9JQA - chains A and B of the 3 polymer chains in the assembly; structure by electron microscopy, 2.15 A resolution.

# Chain A
Molecule: Fructose dehydrogenase large subunit
From: Gluconobacter japonicus
Notes: EC 1.1.99.11
UniProt: M1VMF7 (FDHL_GLUJA); residue numbers follow UniProt; this construct covers 1-544
Chain sequence (544 residues; each row starts with the number of its first residue):
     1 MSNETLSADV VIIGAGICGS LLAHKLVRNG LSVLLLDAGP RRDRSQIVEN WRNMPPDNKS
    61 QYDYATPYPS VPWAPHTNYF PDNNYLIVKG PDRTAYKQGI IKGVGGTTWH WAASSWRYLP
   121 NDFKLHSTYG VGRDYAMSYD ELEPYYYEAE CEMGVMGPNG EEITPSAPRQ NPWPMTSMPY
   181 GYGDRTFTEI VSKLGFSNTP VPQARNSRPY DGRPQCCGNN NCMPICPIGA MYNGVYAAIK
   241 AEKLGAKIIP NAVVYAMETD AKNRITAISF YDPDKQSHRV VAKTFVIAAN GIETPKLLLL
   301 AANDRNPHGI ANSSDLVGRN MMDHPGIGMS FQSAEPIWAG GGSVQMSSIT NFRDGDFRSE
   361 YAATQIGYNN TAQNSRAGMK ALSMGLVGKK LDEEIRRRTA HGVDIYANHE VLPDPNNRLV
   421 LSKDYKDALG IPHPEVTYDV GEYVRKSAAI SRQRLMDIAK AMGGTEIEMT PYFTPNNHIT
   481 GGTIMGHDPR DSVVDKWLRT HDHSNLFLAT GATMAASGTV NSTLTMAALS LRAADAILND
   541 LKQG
Unresolved in the structure: 1, 543-544
Metal / ion sites: 3Fe-4S cluster Fe: C216, C222, C226
Small-molecule neighbours:
  - 3Fe-4S cluster (F3S): R205, C216, C217, G218, N219, N220, N221, C222, I225, C226, P227, I228, A230, M231, G342, S343
  - FAD (flavin-adenine dinucleotide): I13, G14, A15, G16, I17, C18, L36, D37, A38, G39, Y64, G99, I101, K102, G103, G105, G106, T107, T108, H110, W111, A112, A113, S114, M223, A252, V253, V254, A288, A289, N290, E293, L297, Q345, N477, H478, T510, N521, S522, T523, L524, M526
UniProt features mapped onto this chain:
  - active site: H478 (Proton acceptor)

# Chain B
Molecule: Fructose dehydrogenase small subunit
From: Gluconobacter japonicus
UniProt: M1VB40 (FDHS_GLUJA); residue numbers follow UniProt; this construct covers 1-183
Chain sequence (183 residues; numbered 1 to 183; the number before each row is that of its first residue):
     1 MEKIADSGPV QIFLSRRKLL AFSGASLTVA AIGAPSKGST QDVVASNRDS ISDFMQLSAF
    61 ATGHKNLDLN IGSALLLAFE AQKHDFSTQI KALREHITKN NYQDVEALDA AMKDDPLHPT
   121 LIQIIRAWYS GVIEDETNAK VYAFEKALMY QPSRDVVVIP TYAHNGPNYW VSEPASVDVM
   181 PAF
Unresolved in the structure: 1-46

# Chain A / chain B interface
Pairs across the interface - 107 pairs, chain A then chain B:
  W51(A) - F144(B)  hydrophobic
  W51(A) - P160(B)  hydrophobic
  W51(A) - T161(B)
  R52(A) - F144(B)
  R52(A) - T161(B)  hydrogen bond
  R52(A) - Y162(B)  hydrogen bond
  N53(A) - V141(B)  hydrogen bond (side chain-backbone)
  M54(A) - V141(B)
  P55(A) - E136(B)
  P55(A) - T137(B)
  P55(A) - A139(B)
  P55(A) - V141(B)  hydrophobic
  P56(A) - S130(B)
  P56(A) - V132(B)
  P56(A) - M149(B)  hydrophobic
  N58(A) - T137(B)  hydrogen bond
  K59(A) - F144(B)
  K59(A) - Y150(B)
  F80(A) - T137(B)
  P81(A) - T137(B)
  M178(A) - N168(B)
  M178(A) - W170(B)  hydrophobic
  P179(A) - N168(B)
  P179(A) - W170(B)  hydrogen bond (backbone-side chain)
  P179(A) - V171(B)  hydrophobic
  Y180(A) - W170(B)
  G181(A) - W170(B)
  Y182(A) - E173(B)
  Y182(A) - P174(B)
  R185(A) - W170(B)  hydrogen bond (side chain-backbone)
  R185(A) - V171(B)
  R185(A) - S172(B)  hydrogen bond (side chain-backbone)
  R185(A) - E173(B)  salt bridge
  Q215(A) - P167(B)
  Q215(A) - N168(B)
  C216(A) - P167(B)
  C216(A) - W170(B)
  C217(A) - A163(B)  hydrophobic
  C217(A) - P167(B)  hydrophobic
  C217(A) - Y169(B)
  C217(A) - W170(B)
  G218(A) - V158(B)
  G218(A) - W170(B)
  N219(A) - P160(B)  hydrogen bond (side chain-backbone)
  N219(A) - T161(B)  hydrogen bond (side chain-backbone)
  N219(A) - Y162(B)
  N219(A) - A163(B)
  N220(A) - V158(B)
  N221(A) - P160(B)
  N221(A) - T161(B)
  P227(A) - T161(B)
  P336(A) - V177(B)  hydrophobic
  W338(A) - V156(B)  hydrophobic
  W338(A) - V157(B)  hydrophobic
  W338(A) - P174(B)
  W338(A) - A175(B)
  W338(A) - V177(B)  hydrophobic
  A339(A) - V157(B)
  G340(A) - V158(B)
  G340(A) - Y169(B)
  G341(A) - W170(B)
  G342(A) - W170(B)
  A372(A) - V157(B)  hydrophobic
  A372(A) - V158(B)
  N374(A) - Y150(B)
  N374(A) - S153(B)
  N374(A) - V157(B)
  N374(A) - V158(B)  hydrogen bond (side chain-backbone)
  S375(A) - M149(B)
  S375(A) - Y150(B)  hydrogen bond
  G378(A) - M149(B)
  M379(A) - R126(B)
  M379(A) - S130(B)
  L382(A) - R126(B)
  L382(A) - Y129(B)  hydrophobic
  L382(A) - S130(B)
  S383(A) - R126(B)
  V387(A) - V105(B)
  V387(A) - E106(B)
  V387(A) - D109(B)
  V387(A) - I122(B)  hydrophobic
  V387(A) - I125(B)  hydrophobic
  G388(A) - V105(B)
  G388(A) - E106(B)
  K389(A) - E106(B)  hydrogen bond (backbone-side chain)
  L391(A) - I125(B)  hydrophobic
  L391(A) - Y129(B)
  D392(A) - H64(B)  salt bridge
  D392(A) - Y129(B)  hydrogen bond
  D392(A) - P152(B)
  D392(A) - M180(B)
  D392(A) - F183(B)
  E393(A) - M180(B)
  I395(A) - Y129(B)  hydrophobic
  I395(A) - M149(B)
  I395(A) - P152(B)  hydrophobic
  R396(A) - P152(B)  hydrogen bond (side chain-backbone)
  R396(A) - S153(B)
  R396(A) - D155(B)  salt bridge
  R396(A) - S176(B)  hydrogen bond (side chain-backbone)
  R396(A) - V177(B)  hydrogen bond (side chain-backbone)
  R396(A) - V179(B)  hydrogen bond (side chain-backbone)
  R396(A) - M180(B)
  R396(A) - P181(B)
  T399(A) - S153(B)
  T399(A) - V157(B)
  A400(A) - V177(B)  hydrophobic
Interface residues without a listed pair, chain A (53 interface residues in all): V48, T66, I225, K390, R397, H401
Interface residues without a listed pair, chain B (45 interface residues in all): I159, N165, G166

# In short
53 residues of chain A and 45 residues of chain B are in contact, with 17 hydrogen bonds and 3 salt bridges.
Polar pairs include R185(A)-E173(B), D392(A)-H64(B) and R396(A)-D155(B). Chain A binds flavin-adenine
dinucleotide and 3Fe-4S cluster. From UniProt: active-site residue H478(A) on chain A.
Chain A is Fructose dehydrogenase large subunit and chain B is Fructose dehydrogenase small subunit, both from
Gluconobacter japonicus; the structure, Cryo-EM Structure of Fructose Dehydrogenase Variant from Gluconobacter
japonicus Truncating Heme 1c and C-Terminal Hydrophobic Regions, was determined by electron microscopy.
